PDB entry 5Y1Z | X-ray diffraction, 2.68 A resolution | chains A and C

[Chain A]
Molecule: Drebrin
Source organism: Homo sapiens
UniProt: Q16643 (DREB_HUMAN); residue numbers follow UniProt; this construct covers 1-135
Chain sequence (137 residues; each row starts with the number of its first residue; numbers below 1 keep their minus sign (Gly-1 is residue -1)):
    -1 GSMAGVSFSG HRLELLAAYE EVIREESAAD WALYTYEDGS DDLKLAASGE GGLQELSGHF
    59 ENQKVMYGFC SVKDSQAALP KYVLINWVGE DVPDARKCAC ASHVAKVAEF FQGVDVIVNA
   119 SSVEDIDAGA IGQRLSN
Not modelled in the structure: -1 to 0, 72-74, 134-135
From the paper describing this entry:
  - specificity-determining residues: Arg10
  - mutagenesis - R10G: abolished co-localization with Protein kinase C-binding protein 1 (chain C)

[Chain C]
Molecule: Protein kinase C-binding protein 1
Source organism: Homo sapiens
UniProt: Q9ULU4 (PKCB1_HUMAN); residues 83-406 here = UniProt positions 83-406
Chain sequence (324 residues; row label = number of the first residue in the row):
    83 QDGRNDFYCW VCHREGQVLC CELCPRVYHA KCLRLTSEPE GDWFCPECEK ITVAECIETQ
   143 SKAMTMLTIE QLSYLLKFAI QKMKQPGTDA FQKPVPLEQH PDYAEYIFHP MDLCTLEKNA
   203 KKKMYGCTEA FLADAKWILH NCIIYNGGNH KLTQIAKVVI KICEHEMNEI EVCPECYLAA
   263 CQKRDNWFCE PCSNPHPLVW AKLKGFPFWP AKALRDKDGQ VDARFFGQHD RAWVPINNCY
   323 LMSKEIPFSV KKTKSIFNSA MQEMEVYVEN IRRKFGVFNY SPFRTPYTPN SQYQMLLDPT
   383 NPSAGTAKID KQEKVKLNFD MTAS
Not modelled in the structure: 83-86, 332-333, 391-406
Metal / ion sites: Zn2+ site 1: Cys91, Cys94, His111, Cys114; Zn2+ site 2: Cys103, Cys106, Cys127, Cys130; Zn2+ site 3: Cys255, Cys258, Cys274, His278

[How chain A and chain C interact]
Pairs across the interface (38; chain A residue first):
  Met1(A) - Lys243(C)
  Met1(A) - His247(C)
  Ala2(A) - His247(C)
  Phe6(A) - Asp312(C)
  Ser7(A) - Ala314(C)
  Arg10(A) - Leu285(C)
  Arg10(A) - Phe288(C)
  Arg10(A) - Phe307(C)
  Arg10(A) - Gln310(C)
  Arg10(A) - Asp312(C)  salt bridge
  Leu11(A) - Gly287(C)
  Leu11(A) - Phe288(C)
  Leu11(A) - Thr335(C)
  Leu14(A) - Phe288(C)  hydrophobic
  Leu14(A) - Gln310(C)
  Leu14(A) - Ile338(C)  hydrophobic
  Tyr17(A) - Ile338(C)  hydrophobic
  Glu18(A) - Thr335(C)
  Glu18(A) - Lys336(C)
  Glu18(A) - Ser337(C)  hydrogen bond (side chain-backbone)
  Glu18(A) - Ile338(C)
  Ala93(A) - Gln236(C)
  Ala93(A) - Ile237(C)  hydrophobic
  Ala93(A) - Val240(C)
  Cys96(A) - Gln167(C)
  Cys96(A) - Pro168(C)
  Cys96(A) - Thr170(C)
  Cys96(A) - Ile237(C)  hydrophobic
  Ala97(A) - Val240(C)  hydrophobic
  Ala99(A) - Gln167(C)
  Ser100(A) - Gln167(C)
  Ser100(A) - Ile244(C)
  Glu107(A) - Trp269(C)
  Glu107(A) - Gln310(C)
  Glu107(A) - His311(C)  salt bridge
  Phe108(A) - Gln310(C)
  Gln110(A) - Gly309(C)
  Gln110(A) - His311(C)
Other interface residues (no listed pair), chain A (19 interface residues in all): Asp92, Lys104
Other interface residues (no listed pair), chain C (24 interface residues in all): Gly169
The authors on this interface:
  - interface residues, chain A: Arg10(A), Leu11(A), Leu14(A), Tyr17(A), Cys96(A), Glu107(A)
  - hot spots on chain A (mutagenesis) - C96Q: decreased binding to Protein kinase C-binding protein 1 (chain C)
  - hot spots on chain A (mutagenesis) - R10G: abolished binding to Protein kinase C-binding protein 1 (chain C)

[Overview]
19 residues of chain A face 24 of chain C across their interface; the contacts include 1 hydrogen bond and 2
salt bridges. Polar contacts include Arg10(A)-Asp312(C), Glu107(A)-His311(C) and Glu18(A)-Ser337(C). From the
paper: R10G of chain A abolishes co-localization with Protein kinase C-binding protein 1 (chain C); interface
residues Arg10(A), Leu11(A) and Leu14(A) among others.
Chain A is Drebrin and chain C is Protein kinase C-binding protein 1, both from Homo sapiens; the structure,
Crystal structure of ZMYND8 PHD-BROMO-PWWP tandem in complex with Drebrin ADF-H domain, was determined by
X-ray diffraction.
